7PFV - chains G and I of the 11 polymer chains in the assembly; structure by electron microscopy, 4.40 A resolution (low resolution: residue-level contacts below are approximate; hydrogen-bond / salt-bridge calls are withheld).

[Chain G]
Protein: Histone H2A type 1-B/E
Organism: Homo sapiens
Reference sequence: P04908 (H2A1B_HUMAN); residues 0-129 here correspond to UniProt positions 1-130 (UniProt number = residue number + 1)
Amino-acid sequence (147 residues; row label = number of the first residue in the row; numbers below 1 keep their minus sign (His-17 is residue -17)):
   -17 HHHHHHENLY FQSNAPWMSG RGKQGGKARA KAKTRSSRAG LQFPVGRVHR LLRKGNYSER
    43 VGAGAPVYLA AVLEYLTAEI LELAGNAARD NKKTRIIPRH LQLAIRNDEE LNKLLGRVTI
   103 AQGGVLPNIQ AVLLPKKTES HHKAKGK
Not modelled in the structure: -17 to 9, 119-129
Differences from the reference sequence: expression tag (-17 to -1)
UniProt features mapped onto this chain:
  - modified residue: Ser1 (N-acetylserine), Arg3 (Citrulline), Lys5 (N6-(2-hydroxyisobutyryl)lysine), Lys9 (N6-(2-hydroxyisobutyryl)lysine), Lys13 (N6-(beta-hydroxybutyryl)lysine), Lys36 (N6-(2-hydroxyisobutyryl)lysine), Lys74 (N6-(2-hydroxyisobutyryl)lysine), Lys75 (N6-(2-hydroxyisobutyryl)lysine), Lys95 (N6-(2-hydroxyisobutyryl)lysine), Gln104 (N5-methylglutamine), Lys118 (N6-(2-hydroxyisobutyryl)lysine), Lys119 (N6-crotonyllysine), Thr120 (Phosphothreonine), Lys125 (N6-crotonyllysine)
  - cross-link (Glycyl lysine isopeptide (Lys-Gly)): Lys13 (interchain with G-Cter in ubiquitin), Lys15 (interchain with G-Cter in ubiquitin), Lys119 (interchain with G-Cter in ubiquitin)

[Chain I]
Molecule: 177-nt DNA strand
Organism: synthetic construct
Sequence (177 nucleotides; row label = number of the first residue in the row):
    16 GGCCGCCACT GGCCACTGGA GAATCCCGGT GCCGAGGCCG CTCAATTGGT CGTAGACAGC
    76 TCTAGCACCG CTTAAACGCA CGTACGCGCT GTCCCCCGCG TTTTAACCGC CAAGGGGATT
   136 ACTCCCTAGT CTCCAGGCAC GTGTCACATA TATACATCCT GTGCATGTAA GTGCATG

[Interface between chain G and chain I]
Contacting residue pairs (19; chain G residue first):
  Arg11(G) - DT147(I)
  Arg11(G) - DC148(I)
  Arg11(G) - DC149(I)
  Arg29(G) - DG152(I)
  Arg29(G) - DC153(I)
  His31(G) - DA143(I)
  Glu41(G) - DA143(I)
  Arg42(G) - DT142(I)
  Arg42(G) - DA143(I)
  Val43(G) - DT142(I)
  Val43(G) - DA143(I)
  Gly44(G) - DT142(I)
  Ala45(G) - DT142(I)
  Lys75(G) - DC162(I)
  Lys75(G) - DA163(I)
  Thr76(G) - DA161(I)
  Thr76(G) - DC162(I)
  Arg77(G) - DA161(I)
  Arg77(G) - DC162(I)
Also at the interface, not in a pair above, chain G (14 interface residues in all): Ala14, Arg35, Lys74
Also at the interface, not in a pair above, chain I (12 interface residues in all): DC141, DA150

[In short]
14 residues of chain G face 12 of chain I across their interface.
Here chain G is Histone H2A type 1-B/E (Homo sapiens) and chain I is a 177-nt DNA strand (synthetic
construct). Entry 7PFV (Nucleosome 1 of the 4x207 nucleosome array containing H1) was determined by electron
microscopy together with 7PET, 7PEU, 7PEV, 7PEW, 7PEX, 7PEY and 16 further entries from the same study.
